Entry 8DS7 (X-ray diffraction, 1.88 A resolution); this record covers chains L and M of the 3 polymer chains in the assembly.

Chain L:
Molecule: IgG light chain Fab
Organism: Mus musculus
Notes: antibody fragment or engineered binder
Sequence (219 residues; numbered 1 to 219; the number before each row is that of its first residue):
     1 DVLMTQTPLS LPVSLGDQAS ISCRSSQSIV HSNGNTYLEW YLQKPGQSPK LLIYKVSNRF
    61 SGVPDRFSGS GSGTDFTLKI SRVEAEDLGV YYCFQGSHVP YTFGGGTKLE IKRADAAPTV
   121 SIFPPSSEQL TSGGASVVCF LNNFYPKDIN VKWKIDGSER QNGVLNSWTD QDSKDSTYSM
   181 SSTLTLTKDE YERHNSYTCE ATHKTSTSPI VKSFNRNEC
Cystine bridges: Cys23-Cys93, Cys139-Cys199

Chain M:
Molecule: ACNLIVEGHC peptide
Sequence (10 residues; row label = number of the first residue in the row):
     1 ACNLIVEGHC
Cystine bridges: Cys2-Cys10

Chain L / chain M interface:
Pairs across the interface (11):
  His31(L) with Val6(M); Glu7(M)
  Asn33(L) with Val6(M)
  Tyr37(L) with Val6(M), hydrophobic
  Gly96(L) with Asn3(M), hydrogen bond (backbone-side chain)
  Ser97(L) with Asn3(M), hydrogen bond (backbone-side chain)
  Val99(L) with Ala1(M); Cys2(M); Asn3(M)
  Tyr101(L) with Asn3(M), hydrogen bond; Ile5(M)
Interface residues without a listed pair, chain L (8 interface residues in all): His98
Interface residues without a listed pair, chain M (7 interface residues in all): Leu4

In short:
8 residues of chain L face 7 of chain M across their interface; the contacts include 3 hydrogen bonds. Among
the polar pairs are Gly96(L)-Asn3(M), Ser97(L)-Asn3(M) and Tyr101(L)-Asn3(M).
Chain L is IgG light chain Fab (Mus musculus) and chain M is ACNLIVEGHC peptide; the structure,
Tumor-activated antibody derivatives targeting CTLA4, was determined by X-ray diffraction.
